Entry 3S04 (X-ray diffraction, 2.44 A resolution); this record covers chains A and J.

== Chain A ==
Molecule: Signal peptidase I
From: Escherichia coli
Notes: EC 3.4.21.89; fragment: Periplasmic domain
UniProtKB: P00803 (LEP_ECOLI); residue numbers follow UniProt; this construct covers 76-324
Amino-acid sequence (250 residues; row label = number of the first residue in the row):
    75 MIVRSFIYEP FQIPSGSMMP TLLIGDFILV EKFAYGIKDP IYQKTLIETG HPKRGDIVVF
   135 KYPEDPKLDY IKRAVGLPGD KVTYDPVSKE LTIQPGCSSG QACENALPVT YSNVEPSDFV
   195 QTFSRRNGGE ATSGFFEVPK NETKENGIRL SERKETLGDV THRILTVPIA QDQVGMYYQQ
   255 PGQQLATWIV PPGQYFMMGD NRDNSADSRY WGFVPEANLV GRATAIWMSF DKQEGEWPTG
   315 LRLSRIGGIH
Disordered / not traced: 75-79, 109-124, 173-175, 198-205, 306-314
Cystine bridges: Cys171-Cys177
Sequence notes: initiating methionine (75)
Curated features (UniProtKB/Swiss-Prot):
  - active site: Ser91, Lys146
From the paper describing this entry:
  - catalytic residues: Ser89, Ser91, Lys146
  - binding site for alpha-L-rhamnopyranose: Pro88

== Chain J ==
Molecule: Glyco-Arylomycin
From: Streptomyces sp
Amino-acid sequence (6 residues; row label = number of the first residue in the row):
     2 XAGXAY
Covalently attached groups: covalent link 02V_5-Tyr7; alpha-L-rhamnopyranose (RAM) linked to 02V_5
Modified positions: DSE (N-methyl-D-serine) at position 2; Ala3 (D-alanine; DAL); 02V ((2S)-(3,4-dihydroxyphenyl)(methylamino)ethanoic acid) at position 5

== Chain A / chain J interface ==
Contacting residue pairs - 21 pairs, chain A then chain J:
  Glu83(A) with DSE_2(J)
  Pro84(A) with Ala3(J)
  Phe85(A) with Gly4(J); 02V_5(J)
  Gln86(A) with Ala3(J), hydrogen bond (side chain-backbone); Gly4(J), hydrogen bond (backbone-backbone); 02V_5(J); Ala6(J), hydrogen bond (backbone-backbone)
  Pro88(A) with 02V_5(J); Ala6(J); Tyr7(J), hydrophobic
  Ser89(A) with Tyr7(J), hydrogen bond (side chain-backbone)
  Ser91(A) with Tyr7(J), hydrogen bond (side chain-backbone)
  Leu142(A) with Tyr7(J)
  Asp143(A) with 02V_5(J); Ala6(J); Tyr7(J), hydrogen bond (backbone-backbone)
  Tyr144(A) with Tyr7(J)
  Ile145(A) with Ala6(J), hydrophobic; Tyr7(J), hydrogen bond (backbone-backbone)
  Lys146(A) with Tyr7(J), hydrogen bond (side chain-backbone)
Interface residues without a listed pair, chain A (15 interface residues in all): Ile87, Phe101, Val133
The authors on this interface:
  - interface residues, chain A: Gln86(A), Ser89(A), Ser91(A), Asp143(A)

== Summary ==
15 residues of chain A and 6 residues of chain J are in contact; the contacts include 8 hydrogen bonds. Polar
contacts include Gln86(A)-Ala3(J), Ser89(A)-Tyr7(J) and Ser91(A)-Tyr7(J). Alpha-L-rhamnopyranose is covalently
linked to 02V_5(J). From the paper: catalytic residues Ser89(A), Ser91(A) and Lys146(A); a binding site for
alpha-L-rhamnopyranose at Pro88(A).
Here chain A is Signal peptidase I (Escherichia coli) and chain J is Glyco-Arylomycin (Streptomyces sp). Entry
3S04 (Crystal structure of Escherichia coli type I signal peptidase in complex with an Arylomycin
Lipoglycopeptide Antibiotic) was determined by X-ray diffraction.
